PDB entry 5OXF | X-ray diffraction, 3.94 A resolution | chains C and D of the 4 polymer chains in the assembly

Chain C (and D):
Protein: GTP-binding protein
Organism: Campylobacter jejuni
Notes: chain D of this document is another copy of the same molecule, construct and numbering; everything in this record applies to it too
UniProt: A0A1D9BKH6 (A0A1D9BKH6_CAMJU); numbering as in UniProt (aligned over 1-609)
Amino-acid sequence (614 residues; each row starts with the number of its first residue; numbers below 1 keep their minus sign (Gly-2 is residue -2)):
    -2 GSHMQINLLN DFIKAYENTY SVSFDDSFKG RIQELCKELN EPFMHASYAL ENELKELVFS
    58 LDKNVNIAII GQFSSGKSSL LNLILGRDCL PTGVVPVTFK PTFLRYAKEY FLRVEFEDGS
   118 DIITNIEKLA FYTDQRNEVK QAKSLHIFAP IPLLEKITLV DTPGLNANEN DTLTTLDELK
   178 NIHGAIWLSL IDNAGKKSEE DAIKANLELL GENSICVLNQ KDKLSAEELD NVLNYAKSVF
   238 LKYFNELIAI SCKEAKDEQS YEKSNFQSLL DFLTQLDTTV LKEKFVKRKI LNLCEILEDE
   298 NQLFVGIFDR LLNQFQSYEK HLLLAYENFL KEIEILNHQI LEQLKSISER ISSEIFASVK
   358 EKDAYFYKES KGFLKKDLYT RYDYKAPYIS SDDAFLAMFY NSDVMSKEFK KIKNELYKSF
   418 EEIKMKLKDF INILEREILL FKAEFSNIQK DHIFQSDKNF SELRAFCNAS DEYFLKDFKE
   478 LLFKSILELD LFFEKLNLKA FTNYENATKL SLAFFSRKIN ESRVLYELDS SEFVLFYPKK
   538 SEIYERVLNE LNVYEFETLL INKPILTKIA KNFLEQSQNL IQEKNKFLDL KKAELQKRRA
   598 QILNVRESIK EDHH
Unresolved in the structure: 89-91, 222-224, 527-533
Differences from the reference sequence: expression tag (-2 to 0, 610-611)
Ligand contacts: GDP (guanosine-5'-diphosphate): Ser71, Ser72, Gly73, Lys74, Ser75, Ser76, Pro88, Asn216, Gln217, Asp219, Lys220, Lys250
Reported in the primary citation:
  - mutagenesis - K74A: abolished catalytic activity on GTP

How chain C and chain D interact:
Pairs across the interface (65):
  Phe56(C) with Glu114(D); Asp115(D)
  Asp59(C) with Asp115(D); Lys137(D), hydrogen bond (backbone-side chain)
  Lys60(C) with Asp115(D)
  Phe108(C) with Ile120(D), hydrophobic
  Arg110(C) with Arg110(D); Asp118(D), salt bridge
  Glu114(C) with Phe56(D)
  Asp115(C) with Phe56(D); Asp59(D); Lys60(D), hydrogen bond (backbone-side chain)
  Asp118(C) with Arg102(D), salt bridge; Arg110(D), salt bridge
  Ile120(C) with Phe108(D), hydrophobic; Arg110(D); Phe145(D), hydrophobic
  Lys137(C) with Asp59(D); Lys153(D)
  Phe145(C) with Ile120(D), hydrophobic
  Tyr364(C) with Tyr364(D), hydrogen bond (backbone-side chain)
  Asp374(C) with Tyr376(D); Thr377(D)
  Leu375(C) with Leu375(D); Tyr376(D)
  Tyr376(C) with Tyr364(D), hydrophobic; Leu375(D); Tyr376(D); Arg378(D), hydrogen bond
  Thr377(C) with Asp374(D)
  Arg378(C) with Tyr376(D), hydrogen bond
  Ser388(C) with Arg514(D)
  Asp389(C) with Arg514(D)
  Lys439(C) with Glu469(D), salt bridge
  Gln446(C) with Lys455(D)
  Ser458(C) with Ser458(D), hydrogen bond; Arg461(D), hydrogen bond
  Arg461(C) with Ser458(D), hydrogen bond
  Ala462(C) with Ala462(D), hydrophobic; Asn465(D), hydrogen bond (backbone-side chain)
  Asn465(C) with Ala462(D), hydrogen bond (side chain-backbone); Phe463(D); Ala466(D); Glu469(D)
  Ala466(C) with Asn465(D)
  Asp468(C) with Glu469(D); Lys473(D), salt bridge
  Glu469(C) with Lys439(D), salt bridge; Asn465(D); Asp468(D)
  Tyr470(C) with Asn465(D)
  Lys473(C) with Asp468(D), salt bridge; Lys476(D)
  Lys476(C) with Lys473(D)
  Phe480(C) with Glu477(D)
  Leu484(C) with Leu484(D), hydrophobic
  Leu488(C) with Leu488(D), hydrophobic
  Glu491(C) with Leu488(D)
  Leu495(C) with Lys492(D)
  Lys496(C) with Leu495(D)
  Asn500(C) with Asn500(D)
  Lys506(C) with Leu507(D)
  Leu507(C) with Lys506(D); Leu507(D), hydrophobic
  Arg514(C) with Ser388(D)
Interface residues without a listed pair, chain C (55 interface residues in all): Arg102, Gly116, Ser117, Lys365, Phe370, Leu436, Glu459, Phe463, Leu472, Glu477, Asp487, Lys492, Thr499, Asn503
Interface residues without a listed pair, chain D (50 interface residues in all): Lys372, Asp389, Tyr470, Phe480, Asp487, Glu491, Lys496, Asn503, Ala510

Summary:
55 residues of chain C face 50 of chain D across their interface; the contacts include 10 hydrogen bonds and 7
salt bridges. Polar pairs include Arg110(C)-Asp118(D), Asp118(C)-Arg102(D) and Lys439(C)-Glu469(D). Bound to
chain C: GDP. The paper reports that K74A of chain C abolishes catalytic activity on GTP.
Chain C and chain D are both GTP-binding protein (Campylobacter jejuni); the structure, An oligomerised
bacterial dynamin pair provides a mechanism for the long range sensing and tethering of ..., was determined by
X-ray diffraction together with 5OWV from the same study.
